PDB entry 4C3B | X-ray diffraction, 2.95 A resolution | chains I and L of the 4 polymer chains in the assembly

[Chain I (and L)]
Protein: Matrix protein 2-1
Source organism: Human respiratory syncytial virus
Notes: chain L of this document is another copy of the same molecule, construct and numbering; everything in this record applies to it too
UniProt: P04545 (M21_HRSVA); numbering as in UniProt (aligned over 1-194)
Amino-acid sequence (199 residues; numbered -4 to 194; the number before each row is that of its first residue; numbers below 1 keep their minus sign (Gly-4 is residue -4)):
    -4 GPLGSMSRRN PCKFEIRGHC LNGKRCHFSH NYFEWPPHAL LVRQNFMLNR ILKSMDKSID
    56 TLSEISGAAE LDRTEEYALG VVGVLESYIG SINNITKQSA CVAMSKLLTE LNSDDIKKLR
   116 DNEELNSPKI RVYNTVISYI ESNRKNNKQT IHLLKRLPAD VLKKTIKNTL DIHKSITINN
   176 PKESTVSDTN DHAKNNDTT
Disordered / not traced: -4 to 2, 52-67, 175-194 (chain L: -4 to 3, 53-63, 175-194)
Sequence notes: expression tag (-4 to 0)
Bound ions: Zn2+: Cys7, Cys15, Cys21, His25

[Interface between chain I and chain L]
Residue-residue contacts (71; chain I residue first):
  Lys8(I) - Phe28(L)
  Ile11(I) - Phe28(L)  hydrophobic
  His33(I) - Tyr27(L)
  His33(I) - Phe28(L)
  His33(I) - Trp30(L)  hydrogen bond (side chain-backbone)
  His33(I) - Leu35(L)
  Leu36(I) - Pro32(L)  hydrophobic
  Leu36(I) - Leu35(L)  hydrophobic
  Leu36(I) - Leu36(L)  hydrophobic
  Leu36(I) - Gln39(L)
  Val37(I) - Tyr27(L)
  Val37(I) - Leu35(L)  hydrophobic
  Gln39(I) - Gln39(L)  hydrogen bond
  Asn40(I) - Tyr27(L)
  Asn40(I) - Leu35(L)  hydrogen bond (side chain-backbone)
  Asn40(I) - Arg38(L)  hydrogen bond
  Asn40(I) - Gln39(L)
  Phe41(I) - Tyr27(L)  hydrophobic
  Phe41(I) - Phe28(L)  hydrophobic
  Leu43(I) - Gln39(L)
  Leu43(I) - Met42(L)
  Leu43(I) - Leu43(L)  hydrophobic
  Leu43(I) - Ile46(L)  hydrophobic
  Asn44(I) - His14(L)
  Asn44(I) - Tyr27(L)  hydrogen bond
  Asn44(I) - Arg38(L)  hydrogen bond
  Asn44(I) - Met42(L)
  Ile46(I) - Ile46(L)  hydrophobic
  Leu47(I) - Met42(L)  hydrophobic
  Met50(I) - Ser49(L)
  Met50(I) - Met50(L)  hydrophobic
  Tyr72(I) - Gly18(L)
  Ala73(I) - Gly18(L)
  Ala73(I) - Lys19(L)  hydrogen bond (backbone-backbone)
  Ala73(I) - Arg20(L)
  Leu74(I) - Asn17(L)
  Leu74(I) - Gly18(L)
  Leu74(I) - Arg20(L)
  Gly75(I) - Leu16(L)
  Gly75(I) - Asn17(L)
  Gly75(I) - Gly18(L)
  Val76(I) - Leu16(L)  hydrogen bond (backbone-backbone)
  Val77(I) - Leu16(L)  hydrogen bond (backbone-backbone)
  Val77(I) - Asn17(L)
  Val77(I) - Arg20(L)
  Gly78(I) - Arg20(L)
  Glu81(I) - Arg20(L)  salt bridge
  Leu102(I) - Leu16(L)  hydrophobic
  Thr104(I) - Arg45(L)
  Glu105(I) - Phe9(L)
  Glu105(I) - Arg12(L)
  Glu105(I) - Gly13(L)
  Glu105(I) - His14(L)  hydrogen bond (side chain-backbone)
  Glu105(I) - Leu16(L)
  Glu105(I) - Arg45(L)  salt bridge
  Asn107(I) - Lys48(L)
  Asp109(I) - Lys48(L)  salt bridge
  Asp109(I) - Tyr72(L)
  Asp110(I) - Arg12(L)  salt bridge
  Lys112(I) - Asp67(L)  salt bridge
  Lys112(I) - Tyr72(L)
  Lys113(I) - Tyr72(L)
  Arg115(I) - Asp67(L)  hydrogen bond (side chain-backbone)
  Arg115(I) - Thr69(L)
  Asp116(I) - Thr69(L)
  Asp116(I) - Tyr72(L)
  Arg139(I) - Lys48(L)
  His168(I) - Phe9(L)
  Ile171(I) - Arg12(L)
  Thr172(I) - Lys8(L)
  Thr172(I) - Phe9(L)
Interface residues without a listed pair, chain I (39 interface residues in all): Arg12, Lys101, Ser108, Lys169
Interface residues without a listed pair, chain L (30 interface residues in all): Arg68, Ala73

[Summary]
39 residues of chain I and 30 residues of chain L are in contact, with 11 hydrogen bonds and 5 salt bridges.
Polar pairs include Glu81(I)-Arg20(L), Glu105(I)-Arg45(L) and Asp109(I)-Lys48(L). Cys7(I), Cys15(I), Cys21(I)
and His25(I) coordinate Zn2+.
Both chains are Matrix protein 2-1 (Human respiratory syncytial virus). Entry 4C3B (HRSV M2-1, P21 crystal
form) was determined by X-ray diffraction together with 4C3D and 4C3E from the same study.
